Entry 8UOT (electron microscopy, 3.70 A resolution); this record covers chains Q and P of the 30 polymer chains in the assembly.

[Chain Q]
Protein: Transcription initiation factor IIF subunit alpha
Organism: Saccharomyces cerevisiae
UniProt: P41895 (T2FA_YEAST); residues 1-735 here = UniProt positions 1-735
Chain sequence (735 residues; row label = number of the first residue in the row):
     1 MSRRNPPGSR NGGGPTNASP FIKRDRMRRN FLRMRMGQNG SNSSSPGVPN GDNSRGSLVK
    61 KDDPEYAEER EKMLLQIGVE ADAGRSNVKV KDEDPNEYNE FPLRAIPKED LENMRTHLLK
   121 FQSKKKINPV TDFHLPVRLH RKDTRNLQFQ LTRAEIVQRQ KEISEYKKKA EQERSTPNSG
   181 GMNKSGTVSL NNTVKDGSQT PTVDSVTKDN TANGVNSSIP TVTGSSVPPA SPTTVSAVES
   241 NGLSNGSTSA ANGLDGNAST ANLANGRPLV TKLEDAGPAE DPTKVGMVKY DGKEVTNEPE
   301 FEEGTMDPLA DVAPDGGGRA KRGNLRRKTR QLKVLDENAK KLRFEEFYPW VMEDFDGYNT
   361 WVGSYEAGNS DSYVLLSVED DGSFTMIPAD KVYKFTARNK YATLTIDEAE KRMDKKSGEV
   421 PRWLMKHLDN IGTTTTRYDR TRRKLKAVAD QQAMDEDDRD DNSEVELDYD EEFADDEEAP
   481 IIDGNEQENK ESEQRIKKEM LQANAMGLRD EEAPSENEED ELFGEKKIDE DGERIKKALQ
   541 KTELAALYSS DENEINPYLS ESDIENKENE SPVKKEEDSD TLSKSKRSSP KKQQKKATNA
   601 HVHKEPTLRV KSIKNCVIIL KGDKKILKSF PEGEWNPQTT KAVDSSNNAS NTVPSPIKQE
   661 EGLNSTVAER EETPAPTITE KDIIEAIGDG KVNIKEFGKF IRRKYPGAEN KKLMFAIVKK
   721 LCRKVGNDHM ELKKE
Unresolved in the structure: 1-15, 36-93, 165-324, 448-735
Curated features (UniProtKB/Swiss-Prot):
  - modified residue: S198 (Phosphoserine), T200 (Phosphothreonine), S515 (Phosphoserine), S560 (Phosphoserine), S562 (Phosphoserine), S571 (Phosphoserine), S655 (Phosphoserine)

[Chain P]
Protein: Transcription initiation factor IIF subunit beta
Organism: Saccharomyces cerevisiae
UniProt: P41896 (T2FB_YEAST); residue numbers follow UniProt; this construct covers 1-400
Chain sequence (400 residues; numbered 1 to 400; the number before each row is that of its first residue):
     1 MSSGSAGAPA LSNNSTNSVA KEKSGNISGD EYLSQEEEVF DGNDIENNET KVYEESLDLD
    61 LERSNRQVWL VRLPMFLAEK WRDRNNLHGQ ELGKIRINKD GSKITLLLNE NDNDSIPHEY
   121 DLELTKKVVE NEYVFTEQNL KKYQQRKKEL EADPEKQRQA YLKKQEREEE LKKKQQQQKR
   181 RNNRKKFNHR VMTDRDGRDR YIPYVKTIPK KTAIVGTVCH ECQVMPSMND PNYHKIVEQR
   241 RNIVKLNNKE RITTLDETVG VTMSHTGMSM RSDNSNFLKV GREKAKSNIK SIRMPKKEIL
   301 DYLFKLFDEY DYWSLKGLKE RTRQPEAHLK ECLDKVATLV KKGPYAFKYT LRPEYKKLKE
   361 EERKATLGEL ADEQTGSAGD NAQGDAEADL EDEIEMEDVV
Unresolved in the structure: 1-53, 143-197, 244-294, 339-400
Curated features (UniProtKB/Swiss-Prot):
  - modified residue (Phosphoserine): S28, S34, S56

[How chain Q and chain P interact]
Contacting residue pairs (97):
  D94(Q) - R96(P)  salt bridge
  D94(Q) - I97(P)
  P95(Q) - K99(P)
  E97(Q) - I97(P)
  E97(Q) - N98(P)
  E97(Q) - K99(P)
  Y98(Q) - I95(P)  hydrogen bond (side chain-backbone)
  Y98(Q) - R96(P)
  Y98(Q) - I97(P)  hydrophobic
  E100(Q) - K94(P)  salt bridge
  E100(Q) - I95(P)  hydrogen bond (side chain-backbone)
  F101(Q) - E91(P)
  P102(Q) - E91(P)
  P102(Q) - G93(P)
  L103(Q) - W81(P)  hydrophobic
  L103(Q) - G89(P)
  L103(Q) - Q90(P)
  L103(Q) - E91(P)
  R104(Q) - G89(P)
  A105(Q) - L87(P)
  A105(Q) - H88(P)
  A105(Q) - G89(P)
  I106(Q) - L87(P)  hydrophobic
  K108(Q) - R84(P)  hydrogen bond (side chain-backbone)
  K108(Q) - H88(P)  hydrogen bond
  L111(Q) - R84(P)
  L111(Q) - L87(P)  hydrophobic
  N113(Q) - Q138(P)
  N113(Q) - N139(P)  hydrogen bond (backbone-backbone)
  M114(Q) - E137(P)
  M114(Q) - Q138(P)
  R115(Q) - T136(P)
  R115(Q) - E137(P)  hydrogen bond (backbone-backbone)
  T116(Q) - F135(P)
  T116(Q) - T136(P)
  H117(Q) - V134(P)
  H117(Q) - F135(P)  hydrogen bond (backbone-backbone)
  L118(Q) - E132(P)
  L118(Q) - Y133(P)
  L118(Q) - V134(P)  hydrophobic
  L118(Q) - F135(P)
  L119(Q) - E132(P)
  L119(Q) - Y133(P)  hydrogen bond (backbone-backbone)
  K120(Q) - E132(P)  salt bridge
  F121(Q) - N131(P)
  S123(Q) - N131(P)  hydrogen bond (backbone-side chain)
  K124(Q) - E130(P)
  K125(Q) - N131(P)
  K126(Q) - N131(P)
  K126(Q) - Y133(P)
  I127(Q) - N131(P)  hydrogen bond (backbone-side chain)
  I127(Q) - Y133(P)  hydrogen bond (backbone-side chain)
  N128(Q) - Y133(P)
  V130(Q) - L61(P)  hydrophobic
  V130(Q) - S64(P)
  P136(Q) - D58(P)
  V137(Q) - D58(P)
  V137(Q) - L59(P)  hydrophobic
  R138(Q) - D58(P)
  L139(Q) - P209(P)
  H140(Q) - T207(P)
  H140(Q) - P209(P)
  R141(Q) - T207(P)  hydrogen bond (backbone-side chain)
  Q150(Q) - Y201(P)
  L151(Q) - Y201(P)
  T152(Q) - Y201(P)
  E155(Q) - Y201(P)
  I156(Q) - Y201(P)  hydrophobic
  W350(Q) - E137(P)
  D371(Q) - R82(P)  hydrogen bond (backbone-side chain)
  S372(Q) - V71(P)
  S372(Q) - R72(P)
  S372(Q) - L73(P)  hydrogen bond (side chain-backbone)
  Y373(Q) - L70(P)  hydrophobic
  Y373(Q) - V71(P)
  Y373(Q) - R82(P)  hydrogen bond (backbone-side chain)
  Y373(Q) - E221(P)
  V374(Q) - W69(P)
  V374(Q) - L70(P)
  V374(Q) - V71(P)  hydrogen bond (backbone-backbone)
  L375(Q) - W69(P)
  L375(Q) - L70(P)  hydrophobic
  L375(Q) - V134(P)  hydrophobic
  L376(Q) - V68(P)
  L376(Q) - W69(P)  hydrogen bond (backbone-backbone)
  S377(Q) - Q67(P)  hydrogen bond (side chain-backbone)
  S377(Q) - V68(P)
  V378(Q) - R66(P)  hydrogen bond (backbone-side chain)
  V378(Q) - Q67(P)  hydrogen bond (backbone-backbone)
  E379(Q) - R66(P)  hydrogen bond (backbone-side chain)
  D380(Q) - R63(P)  salt bridge
  D380(Q) - R66(P)  salt bridge
  M386(Q) - W81(P)  hydrophobic
  M386(Q) - L87(P)
  P388(Q) - R82(P)
  A389(Q) - R82(P)  hydrogen bond (backbone-side chain)
  R440(Q) - R198(P)
Other interface residues (no listed pair), chain Q (58 interface residues in all): P129, K142, S370
Other interface residues (no listed pair), chain P (49 interface residues in all): L57, N85, N86, V205, T212, V215

[In short]
The interface between chain Q and chain P involves 58 residues on one side and 49 on the other; the contacts
include 22 hydrogen bonds and 5 salt bridges. Among the polar pairs are D94(Q)-R96(P), E100(Q)-K94(P) and
K120(Q)-E132(P).
Chain Q is Transcription initiation factor IIF subunit alpha and chain P is Transcription initiation factor
IIF subunit beta, both from Saccharomyces cerevisiae; the structure, Composite map of PICdeltaTFIIK form1, was
determined by electron microscopy, deposited together with 8UOQ.
